8K7U - chains C and D of the 4 polymer chains in the assembly; structure by electron microscopy, 3.37 A resolution.

Chain C (and D):
Protein: Alpha-galactosidase
Source organism: Blautia pseudococcoides
Notes: chain D of this document is another copy of the same molecule, construct and numbering; everything in this record applies to it too
Reference sequence: A0A1C7IHX3 (A0A1C7IHX3_9FIRM); residue numbers follow UniProt; this construct covers 1-763
Sequence (763 residues; each row starts with the number of its first residue):
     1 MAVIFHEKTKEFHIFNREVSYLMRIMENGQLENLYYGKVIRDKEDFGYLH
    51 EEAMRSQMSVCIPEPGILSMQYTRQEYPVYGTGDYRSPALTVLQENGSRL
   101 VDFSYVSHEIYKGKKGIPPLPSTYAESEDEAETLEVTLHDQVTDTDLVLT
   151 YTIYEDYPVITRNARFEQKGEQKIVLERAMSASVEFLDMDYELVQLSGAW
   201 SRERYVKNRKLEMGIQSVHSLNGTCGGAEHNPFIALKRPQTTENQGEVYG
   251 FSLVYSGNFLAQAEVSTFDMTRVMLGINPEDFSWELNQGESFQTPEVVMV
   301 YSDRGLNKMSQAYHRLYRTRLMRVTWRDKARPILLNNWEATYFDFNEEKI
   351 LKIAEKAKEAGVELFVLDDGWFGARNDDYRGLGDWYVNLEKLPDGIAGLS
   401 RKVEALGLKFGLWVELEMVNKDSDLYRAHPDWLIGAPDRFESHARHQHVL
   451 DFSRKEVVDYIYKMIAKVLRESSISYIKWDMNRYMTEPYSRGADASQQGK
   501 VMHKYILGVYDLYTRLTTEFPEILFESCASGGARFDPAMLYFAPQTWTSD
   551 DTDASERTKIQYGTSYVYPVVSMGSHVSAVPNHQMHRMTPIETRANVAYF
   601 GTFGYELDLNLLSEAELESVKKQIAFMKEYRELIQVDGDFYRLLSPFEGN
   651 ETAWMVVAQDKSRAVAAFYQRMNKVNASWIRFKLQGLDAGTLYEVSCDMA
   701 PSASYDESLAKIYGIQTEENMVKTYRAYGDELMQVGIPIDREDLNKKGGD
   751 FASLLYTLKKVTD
Not modelled in the structure: 1, 50-68, 372-395, 443-447, 549-553, 580-588, 698-722, 762-763 (chain D: 1, 50-68, 339-347, 368-408, 421-454, 530-532, 549-554, 581-588, 607-613, 699-722, 762-763)

How chain C and chain D interact:
Contacting residue pairs (38):
  Tyr35(C) with Gln734(D)
  Lys38(C) with Gln734(D)
  Val39(C) with Gln734(D)
  Ile40(C) with Gln734(D)
  Arg41(C) with Gly690(D); Asp730(D), salt bridge
  Tyr48(C) with Tyr725(D), hydrophobic; Glu731(D), hydrogen bond
  Leu49(C) with Arg681(D), hydrogen bond (backbone-side chain)
  Tyr72(C) with Trp679(D)
  Leu187(C) with Trp679(D); Arg681(D)
  Gln240(C) with Gln240(D)
  Gln245(C) with Gln245(D)
  Phe268(C) with Asn676(D); Ala677(D); Ser678(D); Trp679(D), hydrophobic
  Asp269(C) with Ser678(D), hydrogen bond
  Asn676(C) with Phe268(D)
  Ala677(C) with Phe268(D)
  Ser678(C) with Phe268(D)
  Trp679(C) with Tyr72(D); Leu187(D)
  Arg681(C) with Leu49(D); Leu187(D)
  Gly690(C) with Arg41(D)
  Asp730(C) with Ile40(D); Arg41(D), salt bridge
  Glu731(C) with Ile40(D); Tyr48(D), hydrogen bond
  Gln734(C) with Tyr35(D); Lys38(D); Val39(D); Ile40(D)
  Val735(C) with Tyr35(D), hydrophobic
  Pro738(C) with Tyr48(D); Leu49(D), hydrophobic
Also at the interface, not in a pair above, chain C (31 interface residues in all): Lys43, Phe46, Met270, Ala689, Tyr725, Arg726, Tyr728
Also at the interface, not in a pair above, chain D (32 interface residues in all): Lys43, Pro239, Asp269, Met270, Ala689, Arg726, Ala727, Tyr728, Val735, Pro738

In short:
31 residues of chain C and 32 residues of chain D are in contact; the contacts include 4 hydrogen bonds and 2
salt bridges. Polar contacts include Arg41(C)-Asp730(D), Tyr48(C)-Glu731(D) and Leu49(C)-Arg681(D).
Chain C and chain D are both Alpha-galactosidase (Blautia pseudococcoides); the structure, the
alpha-galactosidase 5 with Cacl2, was determined by electron microscopy (same publication as 8K7V and 8K1A).
